5TT5 - chain A; structure by X-ray diffraction, 1.55 A resolution.

== Chain A ==
Name: DNA ligase
Organism: Escherichia coli (strain K12)
Notes: EC 6.5.1.2
UniProtKB: P15042 (DNLJ_ECOLI); residues 1-671 here = UniProt positions 1-671
Chain sequence (691 residues; numbered -19 to 671; the number before each row is that of its first residue; numbers below 1 keep their minus sign (Met-19 is residue -19)):
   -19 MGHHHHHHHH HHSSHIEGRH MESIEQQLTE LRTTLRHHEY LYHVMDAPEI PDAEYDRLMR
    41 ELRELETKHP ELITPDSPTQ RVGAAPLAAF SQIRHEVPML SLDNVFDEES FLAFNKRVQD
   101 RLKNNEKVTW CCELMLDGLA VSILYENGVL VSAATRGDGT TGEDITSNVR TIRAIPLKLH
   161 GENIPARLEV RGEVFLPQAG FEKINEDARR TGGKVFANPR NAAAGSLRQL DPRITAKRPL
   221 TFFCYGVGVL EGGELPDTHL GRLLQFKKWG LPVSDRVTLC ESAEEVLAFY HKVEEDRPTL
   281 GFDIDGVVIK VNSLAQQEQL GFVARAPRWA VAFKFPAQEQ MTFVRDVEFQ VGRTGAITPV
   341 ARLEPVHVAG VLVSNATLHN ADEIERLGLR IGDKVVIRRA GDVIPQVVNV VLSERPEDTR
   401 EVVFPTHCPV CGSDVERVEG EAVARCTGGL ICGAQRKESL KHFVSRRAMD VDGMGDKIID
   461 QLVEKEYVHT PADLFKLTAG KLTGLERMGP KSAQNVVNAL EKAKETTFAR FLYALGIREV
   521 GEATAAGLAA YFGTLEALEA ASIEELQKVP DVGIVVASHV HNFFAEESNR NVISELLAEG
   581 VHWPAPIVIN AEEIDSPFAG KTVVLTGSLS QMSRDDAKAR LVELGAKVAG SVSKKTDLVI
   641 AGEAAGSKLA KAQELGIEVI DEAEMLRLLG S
Unresolved in the structure: -19 to 0, 103-107, 587-671
Sequence notes: initiating methionine (-19); expression tag (-18 to 0); engineered mutation Met115 (Lys in P15042)
Bound ions: Zn2+: Cys408, Cys411, Cys426, Cys432
Ligand contacts: NAD (nicotinamide-adenine-dinucleotide): His18, Glu19, Tyr22, His23, Pro28, Ile30, Pro31, Asp32, Tyr35, Asp36, Leu80, Ser81, Leu82, Glu113, Leu114, Met115, Leu116, Ala120, Arg136, Glu173, Tyr225, Asp285, Val288, Lys290, Arg305, Lys314
Swiss-Prot annotation at these positions:
  - region (Interaction with target DNA): Gln330 to Thr334, Gly453 to Ile458, Glu519 to Thr524, Asp551 to Val556
  - binding site (NAD(+)): Asp32 to Asp36, Ser81, Leu82, Glu113, Arg136, Glu173, Lys290, Lys314
  - binding site (Zn(2+)): Cys408, Cys411, Cys426, Cys432
  - site (Interaction with target DNA): Arg487, Ser492
What the authors report for this chain:
  - conformationally variable residues (domain motion): Met1, Arg333, Pro586
  - binding site for NAD: Tyr22, Asp32, Tyr35, Asp36, Ser81, Arg136, Glu173, Lys314
  - Mg2+ coordination through a water molecule: Asp117, Glu173, Asp285
  - catalytic residues: Asp285, Lys314

== Summary ==
Bound to chain A: NAD. Cys408, Cys411, Cys426 and Cys432 coordinate Zn2+. UniProt lists 12 NAD+-binding
residues and 4 Zn2+-binding residues. From the paper: catalytic residues Asp285 and Lys314; a binding site for
NAD at Tyr22, Asp32 and Tyr35 among others.
Chain A is DNA ligase (Escherichia coli (strain K12)); the structure, Escherichia coli LigA (K115M) in complex
with NAD+, was determined by X-ray diffraction together with 5TT6 from the same study.
